Entry 1SQ2 (X-ray diffraction, 1.45 A resolution); this record covers chains L and N.

== Chain L ==
Protein: Lysozyme C
From: Gallus gallus
Notes: EC 3.2.1.17
UniProtKB: P00698 (LYSC_CHICK); residues 1-129 here correspond to UniProt positions 19-147 (UniProt number = residue number + 18)
Sequence (129 residues; numbered 1 to 129; the number before each row is that of its first residue):
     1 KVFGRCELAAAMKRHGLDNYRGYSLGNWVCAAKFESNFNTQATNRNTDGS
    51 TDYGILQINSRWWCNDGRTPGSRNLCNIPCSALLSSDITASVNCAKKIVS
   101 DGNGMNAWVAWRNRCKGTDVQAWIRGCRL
Disulfides: Cys-6/Cys-127, Cys-30/Cys-115, Cys-64/Cys-80, Cys-76/Cys-94
Curated features (UniProtKB/Swiss-Prot):
  - active site: Glu-35, Asp-52
  - binding site (substrate): Asp-101

== Chain N ==
Protein: novel antigen receptor
From: Ginglymostoma cirratum
UniProtKB: Q8AXI4 (Q8AXI4_GINCI); residue numbers follow UniProt; this construct covers 1-113
Sequence (113 residues; each row starts with the number of its first residue):
     1 ARVDQTPRSVTKETGESLTINCVLRDASYALGSTCWYRKKSGEGNEESIS
    51 KGGRYVETVNSGSKSFSLRINDLTVEDGGTYRCGLGVAGGYCDYALCSSR
   101 YAECGDGTAVTVN
Disordered / not traced: 1
Disulfides: Cys-22/Cys-83, Cys-35/Cys-92, Cys-97/Cys-104

== Chain L / chain N interface ==
Pairs across the interface - 36 pairs, chain L then chain N:
  Asn-46(L) / Arg-100(N)
  Asp-52(L) / Arg-100(N)  salt bridge
  Gln-57(L) / Arg-100(N)
  Asn-59(L) / Arg-100(N)
  Asn-59(L) / Tyr-101(N)  hydrogen bond (backbone-side chain)
  Arg-61(L) / Ala-95(N)
  Trp-62(L) / Tyr-91(N)  hydrophobic
  Trp-62(L) / Ala-95(N)
  Trp-62(L) / Leu-96(N)
  Trp-63(L) / Ala-88(N)  hydrophobic
  Trp-63(L) / Tyr-101(N)
  Arg-73(L) / Tyr-91(N)  hydrogen bond
  Arg-73(L) / Asp-93(N)  salt bridge
  Leu-75(L) / Val-87(N)  hydrophobic
  Leu-75(L) / Tyr-91(N)  hydrophobic
  Lys-97(L) / Ala-88(N)
  Asp-101(L) / Gly-32(N)
  Asp-101(L) / Ser-33(N)  hydrogen bond
  Asp-101(L) / Gly-86(N)
  Asp-101(L) / Val-87(N)
  Asp-101(L) / Ala-88(N)  hydrogen bond (side chain-backbone)
  Asp-101(L) / Gly-89(N)  hydrogen bond (side chain-backbone)
  Asp-101(L) / Gly-90(N)  hydrogen bond (side chain-backbone)
  Gly-102(L) / Tyr-29(N)
  Gly-102(L) / Gly-86(N)  hydrogen bond (backbone-backbone)
  Gly-102(L) / Tyr-101(N)
  Asn-103(L) / Tyr-29(N)
  Asn-103(L) / Arg-100(N)  hydrogen bond (side chain-backbone)
  Asn-103(L) / Tyr-101(N)
  Asn-103(L) / Ala-102(N)
  Asn-106(L) / Tyr-29(N)
  Asn-106(L) / Arg-100(N)
  Ala-107(L) / Arg-100(N)
  Ala-107(L) / Tyr-101(N)  hydrophobic
  Val-109(L) / Arg-100(N)
  Arg-112(L) / Arg-100(N)  hydrogen bond (side chain-backbone)
Interface residues without a listed pair, chain L (22 interface residues in all): Arg-21, Tyr-23, Ile-58, Ile-98, Gly-104
Interface residues without a listed pair, chain N (18 interface residues in all): Ser-28, Ala-30, Ser-99

== Summary ==
Chain L and chain N form an interface of 22 and 18 residues respectively; the contacts include 9 hydrogen
bonds and 2 salt bridges. Polar pairs include Asp-52(L)/Arg-100(N), Arg-73(L)/Asp-93(N) and
Asn-59(L)/Tyr-101(N). UniProt lists active-site residues Glu-35(L) and Asp-52(L) and substrate-binding residue
Asp-101(L) on chain L.
Chain L is Lysozyme C (Gallus gallus) and chain N is novel antigen receptor (Ginglymostoma cirratum); the
structure, Crystal Structure Analysis of the Nurse Shark New Antigen Receptor (NAR) Variable Domain in Complex
With ..., was determined by X-ray diffraction (same publication as 1T6V).
